Entry 6Q2R (electron microscopy, 4.30 A resolution (low resolution: residue-level contacts below are approximate; hydrogen-bond / salt-bridge calls are withheld)); this record covers chains A and B of the 12 polymer chains in the assembly.

[Chain A (and B)]
Molecule: Neurturin
Source organism: Homo sapiens
Notes: chain B of this document is another copy of the same molecule, construct and numbering; everything in this record applies to it too
UniProt: Q99748 (NRTN_HUMAN); residues 96-197 here = UniProt positions 96-197
Amino-acid sequence (102 residues; numbered 96 to 197; the number before each row is that of its first residue):
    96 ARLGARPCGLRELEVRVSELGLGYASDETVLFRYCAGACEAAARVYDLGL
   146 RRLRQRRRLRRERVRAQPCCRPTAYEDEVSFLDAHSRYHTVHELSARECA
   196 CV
Unresolved in the structure: 96-99
Cystine bridges: C103-C165, C130-C194, C134-C196
UniProt features mapped onto this chain:
  - binding site (heparan sulfate group): R149, R158, R160, Q162
  - natural variant: A96 (A96S: May contribute to Hirschsprung disease in patients carrying a RET mutation)
  - mutagenesis: R158 to Q162 (Strongly decreased binding to heparan sulfate)
From the paper describing this entry:
  - higher-order assembly contacts with a neighbouring Proto-oncogene tyrosine-protein kinase receptor Ret: E107, R155
  - mutagenesis - R101E/R155E: increased localization to EEA1
  - mutagenesis - R101E/R155E: abolished binding to Proto-oncogene tyrosine-protein kinase receptor Ret

[How chain A and chain B interact]
Pairs across the interface - 82 pairs, chain A then chain B:
  R101(A) with E157(B)
  R106(A) with R155(B); E157(B)
  E107(A) with R155(B)
  L108(A) with R153(B)
  V110(A) with L148(B)
  E114(A) with R147(B); R151(B)
  L115(A) with R147(B)
  G116(A) with R147(B)
  L117(A) with V140(B)
  F127(A) with Y141(B); L148(B)
  R128(A) with Y141(B)
  Y129(A) with Y141(B); L154(B); R155(B)
  C130(A) with Y141(B); V159(B)
  A131(A) with E157(B); R158(B); V159(B)
  G132(A) with R158(B)
  R139(A) with Y170(B); E188(B)
  V140(A) with L117(B); V186(B); E188(B); L189(B)
  Y141(A) with R128(B); Y129(B); C130(B); P167(B); Y170(B); E188(B); L189(B); S190(B); A191(B)
  D142(A) with R166(B)
  L145(A) with F127(B); Y129(B)
  R147(A) with E114(B); L115(B)
  L148(A) with L108(B); V110(B); F127(B)
  R153(A) with L108(B); E109(B); V110(B)
  L154(A) with Y129(B)
  R155(A) with R106(B); E107(B); Y129(B)
  E157(A) with R101(B); R106(B); A131(B)
  R158(A) with A131(B); G132(B); A133(B); C134(B)
  V159(A) with C130(B); A131(B)
  R160(A) with C164(B); C165(B); R166(B)
  A161(A) with R166(B)
  Q162(A) with R166(B)
  P163(A) with R166(B)
  C164(A) with R160(B); C164(B), disulfide
  R166(A) with R160(B); P163(B); V197(B)
  P167(A) with Y141(B)
  Y170(A) with R139(B); Y141(B)
  V186(A) with V140(B)
  E188(A) with R139(B); Y141(B)
  L189(A) with Y141(B)
  V197(A) with R166(B); P167(B)
Other interface residues (no listed pair), chain A (49 interface residues in all): E109, A133, L143, G144, R151, C165, H187, S190, A191
Other interface residues (no listed pair), chain B (48 interface residues in all): G116, L143, G144, L145, Q162, H187
Cross-chain cystine bridges: C164(A)-C164(B)

[Overview]
49 residues of chain A and 48 residues of chain B are in contact; the contacts include 1 disulfide bond. From
the paper: R101E/R155E of chain A increase localization to EEA1; higher-order assembly contacts with a
neighbouring Proto-oncogene tyrosine-protein kinase receptor Ret through E107(A) and R155(A).
Both chains are Neurturin (Homo sapiens). Entry 6Q2R (Cryo-EM structure of RET/GFRa2/NRTN extracellular
complex in the tetrameric form) was determined by electron microscopy, deposited together with 6Q2J, 6Q2N,
6Q2O and 6Q2S.
